Entry 5XVX (X-ray diffraction, 1.80 A resolution); this record covers chain A.

== Chain A ==
Name: Glutamate dehydrogenase
Source organism: Aspergillus niger
Reference sequence: B6V7E4 (B6V7E4_ASPNG); numbering as in UniProt (aligned over 1-460)
Sequence (460 residues; numbered 1 to 460; the number before each row is that of its first residue):
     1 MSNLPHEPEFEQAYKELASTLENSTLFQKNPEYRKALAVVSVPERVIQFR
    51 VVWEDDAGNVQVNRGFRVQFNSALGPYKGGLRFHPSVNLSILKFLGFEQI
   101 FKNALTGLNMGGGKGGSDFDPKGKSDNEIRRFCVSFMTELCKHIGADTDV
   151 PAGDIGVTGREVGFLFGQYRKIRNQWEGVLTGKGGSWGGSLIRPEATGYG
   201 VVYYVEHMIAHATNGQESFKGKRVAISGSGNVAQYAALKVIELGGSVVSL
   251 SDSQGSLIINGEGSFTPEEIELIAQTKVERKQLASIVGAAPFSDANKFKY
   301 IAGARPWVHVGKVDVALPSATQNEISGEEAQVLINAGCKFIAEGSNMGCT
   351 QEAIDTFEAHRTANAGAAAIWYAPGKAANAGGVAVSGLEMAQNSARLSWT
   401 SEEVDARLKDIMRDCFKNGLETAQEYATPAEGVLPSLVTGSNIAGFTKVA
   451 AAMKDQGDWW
Disordered / not traced: 1
Residues lining bound ligands:
  - 2-oxoglutaric acid (AKG): Lys78, Gly79, Gly80, Gln99, Lys102, Lys114, Ala152, Gly153, Asp154, Thr181, Arg193, Asn346, Asn379, Gly382, Val383, Ser386
  - NADPH (NDP; NADPH dihydro-nicotinamide-adenine-dinucleotide phosphate): Arg82, His84, Leu95, Lys102, Lys122, Gly153, Asp154, Ile155, Gly156, Arg193, Thr197, Gly228, Ser229, Gly230, Asn231, Val232, Ser251, Asp252, Ser253, Gln254, Lys277, Gln282, Ser319, Ala320, Thr321, Gly344, Ser345, Asn346, Asn379, Gly382
What the authors report for this chain:
  - binding site for 2-oxoglutaric acid: Lys78, Gln99, Lys102, Lys114, Gly153, Asp154, Arg193, Asn346
  - catalytic residues: Lys114, Asp154 (proposed by the authors, not directly observed)
  - binding site for NADPH: Arg82, His84, Lys122, Asp154, Ile155, Gly228 to Ala233, Asp252, Ser253, Lys277, Gln282, Ala320, Thr321, Asn346
  - contacts within the chain: Arg82-Asp154, Asp252-Lys277 (salt bridge), Asp252-Gln282
  - mutagenesis - H84A, K122A (3.0-fold), S253A, K277A, Q282A (3300-fold): decreased catalytic activity on NADPH
  - mutagenesis - K277A: decreased binding to NADPH
  - mutagenesis - R82Q (165-fold): decreased catalytic activity
  - catalytic residues: Arg82
  - conformationally variable residues (side-chain flip): Gln12, Lys122, Arg193, Arg280, Arg407
  - specificity-determining residues: Lys122, Ser253, Lys277, Gln282
  - interface residues: Lys299

== Overview ==
Bound to chain A: NADPH and 2-oxoglutaric acid. The paper reports catalytic residues Lys114, Asp154 and Arg82;
H84A, K122A and S253A, among others, reduce catalytic activity on NADPH; 6 substitutions were tested in all.
Chain A is Glutamate dehydrogenase (Aspergillus niger); the structure, Crystal Structure of Aspergillus niger
Glutamate Dehydrogenase Complexed With Alpha-ketoglutarate and NADPH, was determined by X-ray diffraction,
deposited together with 5XVI, 5XVV, 5XW0 and 5XWC.
